Entry 6CO2 (X-ray diffraction, 2.49 A resolution); this record covers chains B and C of the 3 polymer chains in the assembly.

[Chain B]
Protein: NUDT16-Tudor-interacting (NUDT16TI)
Source organism: Homo sapiens
Notes: EC 3.6.1.62, 3.6.1.64
Reference sequence: Q96DE0 (NUD16_HUMAN); the construct has insertions or renumbered stretches relative to UniProt, so the offset changes along the chain: 1-104 = UniProt 1-104; 106-196 = UniProt 105-195
Sequence (196 residues; row label = number of the first residue in the row):
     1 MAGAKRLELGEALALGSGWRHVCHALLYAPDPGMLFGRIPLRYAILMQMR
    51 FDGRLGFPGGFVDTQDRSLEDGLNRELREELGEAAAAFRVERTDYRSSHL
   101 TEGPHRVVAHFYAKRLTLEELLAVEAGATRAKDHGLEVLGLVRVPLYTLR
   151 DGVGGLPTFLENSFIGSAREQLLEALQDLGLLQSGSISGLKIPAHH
Not modelled in the structure: 1-2, 183-196
Differences from the reference sequence: conflict Lys5 (Arg in Q96DE0), Val22 (Ala in Q96DE0), Leu100 (Val in Q96DE0), Thr101 (Gly in Q96DE0), Glu102 (Ser in Q96DE0); insertion (105)
Swiss-Prot annotation at these positions:
  - motif: Phe61 to Gly82 (Nudix box)
  - binding site (substrate): His24, Arg50, Phe57, Gln171
  - binding site (Mn(2+)): Gly59, Glu76, Glu80, His99, Glu174

[Chain C]
Protein: TP53-binding protein 1
Source organism: Homo sapiens
Reference sequence: Q12888 (TP53B_HUMAN); numbering as in UniProt (aligned over 1484-1603)
Sequence (123 residues; row label = number of the first residue in the row):
  1481 GHMNSFVGLRVVAKWSSNGYFYSGKITRDVGAGKYKLLFDDGYECDVLGK
  1531 DILLCDPIPLDTEVTALSEDEYFSAGVVKGHRKESGELYYSIEKEGQRKW
  1581 YKRMAVILSLEQGNRLREQYGLG
Not modelled in the structure: 1481-1484, 1603
Differences from the reference sequence: expression tag (1481-1483)
Swiss-Prot annotation at these positions:
  - region: Trp1495 to Tyr1523 (Interaction with dimethylated histone H4)
  - cross-link: Lys1563 (Glycyl lysine isopeptide (Lys-Gly) (interchain with G-Cter in SUMO1))
  - mutagenesis: Trp1495 (W1495A/H: Loss of interaction with histone H4 that has been dimethylated at 'Lys-20' (H4K20me2). Abolishes recruitment to double strand breaks ...), Tyr1500 (Y1500A: Reduces affinity for histone H4 that has been dimethylated at 'Lys-20'), Tyr1502 (Y1502A: Reduces affinity for histone H4 that has been dimethylated at 'Lys-20'; Y1502L/Q: Abolishes recruitment to double strand breaks), Asp1521 (D1521A: Loss of interaction with histone H4 that has been dimethylated at 'Lys-20' (H4K20me2). Abolishes recruitment to double strand breaks ...), Tyr1523 (Y1523A: Increases affinity for histone H4 that has been dimethylated at 'Lys-20'. No effect on recruitment to double strand breaks ...), Lys1563 (K1563R: Does not affect monoubiquitination by MSL2)

[How chain B and chain C interact]
Contacting residue pairs - 34 pairs, chain B then chain C:
  Gly3(B) - Ser1496(C)  hydrogen bond (backbone-side chain)
  Gly3(B) - Ser1497(C)  hydrogen bond (backbone-side chain)
  Gly3(B) - Asn1498(C)
  Lys5(B) - Trp1495(C)
  Lys5(B) - Tyr1523(C)  hydrogen bond
  Lys5(B) - Cys1525(C)  hydrogen bond
  Glu11(B) - Tyr1523(C)
  Glu11(B) - Glu1524(C)
  Leu15(B) - Tyr1523(C)  hydrophobic
  Gly16(B) - Asp1521(C)
  Trp19(B) - Asp1521(C)  hydrogen bond
  Trp19(B) - Tyr1523(C)  hydrophobic
  Arg20(B) - Asp1550(C)
  Phe61(B) - Glu1551(C)
  Leu100(B) - Trp1495(C)  hydrophobic
  Leu100(B) - Tyr1523(C)
  Thr101(B) - Trp1495(C)
  Glu102(B) - Tyr1500(C)
  Gly103(B) - Tyr1500(C)
  Gly103(B) - Tyr1502(C)  hydrogen bond (backbone-side chain)
  Pro104(B) - Tyr1500(C)
  Pro104(B) - Tyr1502(C)  hydrogen bond (backbone-side chain)
  Pro104(B) - Phe1553(C)  hydrophobic
  Pro104(B) - Ile1587(C)
  His105(B) - Tyr1502(C)
  His105(B) - Leu1547(C)
  His105(B) - Ser1548(C)
  His105(B) - Asp1550(C)
  His105(B) - Glu1551(C)  hydrogen bond (side chain-backbone)
  His105(B) - Tyr1552(C)  hydrogen bond (side chain-backbone)
  Arg106(B) - Tyr1502(C)
  Arg106(B) - Asp1521(C)  salt bridge
  Arg106(B) - Leu1547(C)
  Arg106(B) - Met1584(C)  hydrogen bond (side chain-backbone)
Also at the interface, not in a pair above, chain B (16 interface residues in all): Gly18

[In short]
The interface between chain B and chain C involves 16 residues on one side and 18 on the other; the contacts
include 10 hydrogen bonds and 1 salt bridge. Among the polar pairs are Arg106(B)-Asp1521(C),
Gly3(B)-Ser1496(C) and Gly3(B)-Ser1497(C).
Here chain B is NUDT16-Tudor-interacting (NUDT16TI) and chain C is TP53-binding protein 1, both from Homo
sapiens. Entry 6CO2 (Structure of an engineered protein (NUDT16TI) in complex with 53BP1 Tudor domains) was
determined by X-ray diffraction together with 6CO1 and 6D0L from the same study.
